7TKS - chains V and W of the 27 polymer chains in the assembly; structure by electron microscopy, 7.50 A resolution (low resolution: residue-level contacts below are approximate; hydrogen-bond / salt-bridge calls are withheld).

== Chain V ==
Molecule: ATP synthase subunit d
Organism: Saccharomyces cerevisiae
UniProtKB: P30902 (ATP7_YEAST); residues 1-173 here correspond to UniProt positions 2-174 (UniProt number = residue number + 1)
Sequence (173 residues; row label = number of the first residue in the row):
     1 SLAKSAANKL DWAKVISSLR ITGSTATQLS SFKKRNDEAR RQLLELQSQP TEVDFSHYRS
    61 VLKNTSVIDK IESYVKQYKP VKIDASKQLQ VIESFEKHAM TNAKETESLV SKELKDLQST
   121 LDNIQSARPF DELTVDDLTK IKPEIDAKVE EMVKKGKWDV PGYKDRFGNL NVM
Disordered / not traced: 1-2
UniProt features mapped onto this chain:
  - modified residue: Ser-1 (N-acetylserine)

== Chain W ==
Molecule: ATP synthase subunit f
Organism: Saccharomyces cerevisiae
UniProtKB: Q06405 (ATPK_YEAST); residues 1-95 here correspond to UniProt positions 7-101 (UniProt number = residue number + 6)
Sequence (95 residues; row label = number of the first residue in the row):
     1 VSTLIPPKVV SSKNIGSAPN AKRIANVVHF YKSLPQGPAP AIKANTRLAR YKAKYFDGDN
    61 ASGKPLWHFA LGIIAFGYSM EYYFHLRHHK GAEEH
Disordered / not traced: 86-95

== Chain V / chain W interface ==
Contacting residue pairs - 10 pairs, chain V then chain W:
  Asn-102(V) / Lys-8(W)
  Ala-103(V) / Lys-8(W)
  Ala-127(V) / Ser-33(W)
  Arg-128(V) / Pro-35(W)
  Pro-129(V) / Pro-35(W)
  Phe-130(V) / Pro-35(W)
  Glu-132(V) / Leu-34(W)
  Glu-132(V) / Pro-35(W)
  Glu-132(V) / Gln-36(W)
  Glu-132(V) / Gly-37(W)
Interface residues without a listed pair, chain V (10 interface residues in all): Thr-106, Asp-131, Leu-133
Interface residues without a listed pair, chain W (7 interface residues in all): Val-10

== In short ==
10 residues of chain V face 7 of chain W across their interface.
Chain V is ATP synthase subunit d and chain W is ATP synthase subunit f, both from Saccharomyces cerevisiae;
the structure, Yeast ATP synthase State 3catalytic(e) with 10 mM ATP backbone model, was determined by
electron microscopy together with 7TJS, 7TJT, 7TJU, 7TJV, 7TJW, 7TJX and 30 further entries from the same
study.
